PDB entry 1PK0 | X-ray diffraction, 3.30 A resolution | chains C and F of the 6 polymer chains in the assembly

Chain C:
Protein: Calmodulin-sensitive adenylate cyclase
Source organism: Bacillus anthracis
Notes: EC 4.6.1.1
Reference sequence: P40136 (CYAA_BACAN); residues 292-798 here = UniProt positions 292-798
Chain sequence (507 residues; each row starts with the number of its first residue):
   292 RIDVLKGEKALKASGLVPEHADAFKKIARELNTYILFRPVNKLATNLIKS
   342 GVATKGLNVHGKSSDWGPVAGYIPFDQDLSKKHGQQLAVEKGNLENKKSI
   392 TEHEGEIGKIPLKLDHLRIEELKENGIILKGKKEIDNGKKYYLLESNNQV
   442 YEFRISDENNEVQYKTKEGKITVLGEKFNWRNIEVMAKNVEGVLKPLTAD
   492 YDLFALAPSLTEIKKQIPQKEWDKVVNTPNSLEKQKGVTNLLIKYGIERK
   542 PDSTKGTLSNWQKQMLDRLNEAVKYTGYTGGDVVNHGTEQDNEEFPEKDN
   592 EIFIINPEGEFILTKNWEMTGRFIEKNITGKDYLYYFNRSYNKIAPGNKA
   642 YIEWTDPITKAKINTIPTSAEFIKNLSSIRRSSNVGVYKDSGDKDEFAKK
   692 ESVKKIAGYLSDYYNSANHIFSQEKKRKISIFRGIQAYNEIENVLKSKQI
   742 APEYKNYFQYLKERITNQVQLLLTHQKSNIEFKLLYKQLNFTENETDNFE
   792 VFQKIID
Not modelled in the structure: 769-772
Metal / ion sites: ytterbium (III) ion: Asp491, Asp493, His577 (together with EMA)
Ligand contacts: EMA ((adenin-9-yl-ethoxymethyl)-hydroxyphosphinyl-diphosphate): Arg329, Lys346, Leu348, Val350, Gly352, Lys353, Ser354, Ile364, Lys372, Ala490, Asp491, Asp493, Gly547, Thr548, His577, Gly578, Thr579, Glu580, Asp582, Asn583
Swiss-Prot annotation at these positions:
  - active site: His351 (Proton acceptor)
  - binding site (Mg(2+)): Asp491, Asp493, His577
  - binding site (3',5'-cyclic AMP): Thr548, His577 to Thr579
  - mutagenesis: Arg329 (R329M: Great decrease in activity), Lys346 (K346M/R: Loss of activity; K346Q: Loss of activity due to inability to bind the substrate), Lys353 (K353M/R/A: Loss of activity), Glu436 (E436Q: Decreases activity), Glu443 (E443Q: Decreases activity), Asp491 (D491N: Great decrease in activity), Asp493 (D493N: Great decrease in activity), Leu523 (L523A: Little effect on activation by calmodulin), Lys525 (K525A: Great decrease in calmodulin binding), Gln526 (Q526A: Little effect on activation by calmodulin), Val529 (V529A: Little effect on activation by calmodulin), His577 (H577N/D: Loss of function), 5 further mutagenesis entries in UniProt
What the authors report for this chain:
  - binding site for EMA: Lys372, His577, Asn583
  - mutagenesis - K372A (40-fold), H577N (80-fold), N583A: decreased binding to EMA
  - mutagenesis - K372A (10-fold): decreased binding to ATP

Chain F:
Protein: Calmodulin
Source organism: Homo sapiens
Reference sequence: P62158 (CALM_HUMAN); residues 1-147 here = UniProt positions 1-147
Chain sequence (147 residues; row label = number of the first residue in the row):
     1 ADQLTEEQIAEFKEAFSLFDKDGDGTITTKELGTVMRSLGQNPTEAELQD
    51 MINEVDADGNGTIDFPEFLTMMARKMKDTDSEEEIREAFRVFDKDGNGYI
   101 SAAELRHVMTNLGEKLTDEEVDEMIREADIDGDGQVNYEEFVQMMTA
Not modelled in the structure: 1-4
Metal / ion sites: Ca2+ site 1: Asp93, Asp95, Tyr99, Glu104; Ca2+ site 2: Asp131, Asp133, Gln135, Glu140

How chain C and chain F interact:
Residue-residue contacts - 100 pairs, chain C then chain F:
  Leu501(C) - Val108(F)  hydrophobic
  Leu501(C) - Asn111(F)
  Leu501(C) - Leu112(F)
  Thr502(C) - Asn111(F)
  Lys505(C) - Leu112(F)  hydrogen bond (side chain-backbone)
  Lys505(C) - Gly113(F)
  Trp513(C) - Leu112(F)
  Trp513(C) - Gly113(F)
  Trp513(C) - Glu114(F)
  Val517(C) - Glu114(F)
  Ser522(C) - Glu123(F)
  Ser522(C) - Met124(F)
  Leu523(C) - Glu127(F)
  Leu523(C) - Ala128(F)
  Leu523(C) - Met144(F)  hydrophobic
  Lys525(C) - Glu114(F)  salt bridge
  Lys525(C) - Met124(F)
  Gln526(C) - Phe92(F)
  Gln526(C) - Leu105(F)
  Gln526(C) - Met124(F)
  Gln526(C) - Met144(F)
  Lys527(C) - Met144(F)
  Lys527(C) - Met145(F)  hydrogen bond (side chain-backbone)
  Val529(C) - Leu112(F)  hydrophobic
  Thr530(C) - Phe92(F)
  Thr530(C) - Phe141(F)
  Thr530(C) - Met145(F)
  Leu533(C) - Phe92(F)  hydrophobic
  Ile534(C) - Glu84(F)
  Ile538(C) - Glu84(F)
  Ile538(C) - Glu87(F)
  Ile538(C) - Ala88(F)  hydrophobic
  Ile538(C) - Val91(F)  hydrophobic
  Arg540(C) - Glu87(F)  salt bridge
  Thr620(C) - Asp93(F)
  Thr620(C) - Lys94(F)
  Gly621(C) - Lys94(F)
  Asp623(C) - Lys94(F)  salt bridge
  Asp623(C) - His107(F)
  Asp623(C) - Asn111(F)
  Leu625(C) - Val91(F)  hydrophobic
  Phe628(C) - Arg90(F)
  Arg630(C) - Glu83(F)
  Arg630(C) - Glu84(F)  salt bridge
  Arg630(C) - Glu87(F)  salt bridge
  Asp647(C) - Arg90(F)  salt bridge
  Pro648(C) - Asp93(F)
  Pro648(C) - Gly96(F)
  Pro648(C) - Gly98(F)
  Ile649(C) - Arg86(F)
  Ile649(C) - Phe89(F)  hydrophobic
  Ile649(C) - Tyr138(F)  hydrophobic
  Asn655(C) - Tyr99(F)
  Thr656(C) - Tyr99(F)
  Thr656(C) - Glu139(F)
  Thr659(C) - Glu139(F)
  Ser660(C) - Ser38(F)  hydrogen bond (side chain-backbone)
  Ala661(C) - Ser38(F)  hydrogen bond (backbone-backbone)
  Ala661(C) - Leu39(F)
  Ala661(C) - Gly40(F)
  Glu662(C) - Glu139(F)
  Ile664(C) - Glu14(F)
  Ile664(C) - Ala15(F)
  Ile664(C) - Ser38(F)
  Lys665(C) - Glu11(F)  salt bridge
  Lys665(C) - Leu39(F)
  Leu667(C) - Glu14(F)
  Ser668(C) - Ala10(F)  hydrogen bond (side chain-backbone)
  Ser668(C) - Glu11(F)
  Ser668(C) - Glu14(F)  hydrogen bond (backbone-side chain)
  Arg671(C) - Glu14(F)  salt bridge
  Val676(C) - Lys13(F)
  Tyr679(C) - Ser17(F)
  Tyr679(C) - Leu18(F)
  Lys680(C) - Lys21(F)
  Val694(C) - Leu18(F)
  Lys695(C) - Ala15(F)
  Lys695(C) - Leu18(F)
  Lys695(C) - Phe19(F)
  Tyr704(C) - Ile130(F)
  Tyr704(C) - Asp131(F)
  Tyr705(C) - Asn137(F)
  Tyr705(C) - Glu139(F)
  Asn706(C) - Ile130(F)
  Asn709(C) - Ile130(F)  hydrogen bond (side chain-backbone)
  His710(C) - Glu127(F)
  Gln714(C) - Arg126(F)
  Gln714(C) - Asp129(F)
  Gln714(C) - Gly132(F)
  Lys717(C) - Arg126(F)  hydrogen bond (side chain-backbone)
  Lys717(C) - Asp129(F)  hydrogen bond (side chain-backbone)
  Lys717(C) - Asp131(F)
  Lys717(C) - Gly132(F)
  Arg718(C) - Asp131(F)  hydrogen bond (backbone-backbone)
  Arg718(C) - Gly132(F)  hydrogen bond (side chain-backbone)
  Ser721(C) - Ile130(F)
  Ser721(C) - Asp131(F)
  Gln759(C) - Asp131(F)
  Leu763(C) - Asp131(F)
  His766(C) - Asp133(F)  hydrogen bond (side chain-backbone)
Also at the interface, not in a pair above, chain C (64 interface residues in all): Glu539, Lys622, Tyr624, Tyr626, Tyr627, Ala652, Ile657, Ser669, Ser702, Ser707, Leu762
Also at the interface, not in a pair above, chain F (60 interface residues in all): Glu7, Thr34, Arg37, Ile85, Asn97, Met109, Leu116, Glu120, Gly134, Glu140, Gln143

Overview:
64 residues of chain C and 60 residues of chain F are in contact; the contacts include 12 hydrogen bonds and 8
salt bridges. Among the polar pairs are Lys525(C)-Glu114(F), Arg540(C)-Glu87(F) and Asp623(C)-Lys94(F). From
the paper: a binding site for EMA at Lys372(C), His577(C) and Asn583(C); K372A, H577N and N583A of chain C
reduce binding to EMA.
Chain C is Calmodulin-sensitive adenylate cyclase (Bacillus anthracis) and chain F is Calmodulin (Homo
sapiens); the structure, Crystal Structure of the EF3-CaM complexed with PMEApp, was determined by X-ray
diffraction.
